Entry 3A68 (X-ray diffraction, 1.80 A resolution); this record covers chains A and H of the 24 polymer chains in the assembly.

Chain A (and H):
Molecule: Ferritin-4, chloroplastic
From: Glycine max
Notes: EC 1.16.3.1; chain H of this document is another copy of the same molecule, construct and numbering; everything in this record applies to it too
UniProt: Q948P5 (FRI4_SOYBN); residues 1-212 here correspond to UniProt positions 36-247 (UniProt number = residue number + 35)
Amino-acid sequence (212 residues; numbered 1 to 212; the number before each row is that of its first residue):
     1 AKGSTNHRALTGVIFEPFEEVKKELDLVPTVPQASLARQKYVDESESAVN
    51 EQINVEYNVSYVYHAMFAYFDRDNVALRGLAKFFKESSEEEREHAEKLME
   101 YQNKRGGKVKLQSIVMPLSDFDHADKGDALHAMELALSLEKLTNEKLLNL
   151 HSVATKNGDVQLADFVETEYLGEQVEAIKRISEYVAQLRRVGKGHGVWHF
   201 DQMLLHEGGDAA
Unresolved in the structure: 1-13, 208-212 (chain H: 1-14, 208-212)
Metal / ion sites: Ca2+ site 1: Glu56, Glu91, His94; Ca2+ site 2: Glu93, Glu96; Ca2+ site 3: Asp164, Glu167 (shared with Glu167(H) of chain H); Ca2+ site 4 near Glu167 (its only coordinating residue here); Ca2+ site 5: Thr168, Glu173
From the paper describing this entry:
  - Ca2+ coordination through a water molecule: Glu46
  - binding site for acetic acid: Ser35, Arg38, Lys108
  - Ca2+ coordination: Glu56, Glu91, Glu93, His94, Glu96, Thr168, Glu173
  - catalytic residues: Glu56, Tyr63, Glu91, His94, Glu140, Gln174 (by similarity / conservation)
  - self-association interface (contacts with another copy of this molecule); pairs are residue here / residue on that copy: His195-His199
  - mutagenesis - E173A (2.27-fold): decreased catalytic activity
  - binding site for Ca2+: Glu93, Glu96, Glu183

How chain A and chain H interact:
Residue-residue contacts (59; chain A residue first):
  Ile14(A) - Glu51(H)
  Ile14(A) - Asn54(H)
  Ile14(A) - Gln112(H)
  Phe15(A) - Glu51(H)
  Phe15(A) - Asn54(H)
  Phe15(A) - Asn58(H)
  Phe15(A) - Val115(H)
  Phe15(A) - Leu142(H)  hydrophobic
  Phe15(A) - Lys146(H)
  Pro17(A) - Asn58(H)
  Pro17(A) - Val115(H)
  Phe18(A) - Val62(H)  hydrophobic
  Phe18(A) - Pro117(H)  hydrophobic
  Phe18(A) - Leu118(H)
  Glu20(A) - Leu142(H)
  Glu20(A) - Lys146(H)  salt bridge
  Val21(A) - Ser138(H)
  Val21(A) - Leu139(H)
  Val21(A) - Leu142(H)  hydrophobic
  Lys23(A) - Leu142(H)
  Lys23(A) - Glu145(H)  salt bridge
  Glu24(A) - Ser138(H)  hydrogen bond (backbone-side chain)
  Glu24(A) - Lys141(H)
  Glu24(A) - Leu142(H)
  Glu24(A) - Glu145(H)
  Leu25(A) - Glu134(H)
  Leu25(A) - Leu135(H)  hydrophobic
  Leu25(A) - Ser138(H)  hydrogen bond (backbone-side chain)
  Val28(A) - Arg189(H)
  Pro29(A) - Arg189(H)  hydrogen bond (backbone-side chain)
  Leu36(A) - Leu137(H)
  Leu36(A) - Lys141(H)  hydrogen bond (backbone-side chain)
  Leu36(A) - Ser182(H)
  Leu36(A) - Val185(H)  hydrophobic
  Leu36(A) - Ala186(H)
  Leu36(A) - Arg189(H)
  Ala37(A) - Lys141(H)
  Ala37(A) - Ile178(H)
  Ala37(A) - Ser182(H)  hydrogen bond (backbone-side chain)
  Arg38(A) - Lys141(H)  hydrogen bond (backbone-side chain)
  Gln39(A) - Lys141(H)  hydrogen bond (side chain-backbone)
  Gln39(A) - Asn144(H)  hydrogen bond
  Gln39(A) - Glu145(H)
  Gln39(A) - Ile178(H)
  Lys40(A) - Glu145(H)
  Lys40(A) - Leu148(H)
  Asn103(A) - Lys179(H)
  Lys104(A) - Val175(H)
  Lys104(A) - Glu176(H)  salt bridge
  Lys104(A) - Lys179(H)
  Arg105(A) - Val175(H)
  Val160(A) - His151(H)
  Val160(A) - Glu167(H)
  Val160(A) - Leu171(H)  hydrophobic
  Gln161(A) - Leu171(H)
  Gln161(A) - Gly172(H)
  Gln161(A) - Val175(H)
  Asp164(A) - Glu167(H)
  Glu167(A) - Glu167(H)
Interface residues without a listed pair, chain A (25 interface residues in all): Glu16, Thr30
Interface residues without a listed pair, chain H (35 interface residues in all): Val55, Phe121, His131, Thr168

Summary:
Chain A and chain H form an interface of 25 and 35 residues respectively, with 8 hydrogen bonds and 3 salt
bridges. Among the polar pairs are Glu20(A)-Lys146(H), Lys23(A)-Glu145(H) and Lys104(A)-Glu176(H). From the
paper: catalytic residues Glu56(A), Tyr63(A) and Glu91(A) among others; E173A of chain A reduces catalytic
activity.
Both chains are Ferritin-4, chloroplastic (Glycine max). Entry 3A68 (Crystal structure of plant ferritin
reveals a novel metal binding site that functions as a transit ...) was determined by X-ray diffraction,
deposited together with 3A9Q.
